PDB entry 8QOZ | electron microscopy, 3.10 A resolution | chains N and 4 of the 17 polymer chains in the assembly

== Chain N ==
Name: Pre-mRNA-processing factor 6
Organism: Homo sapiens
Reference sequence: O94906 (PRP6_HUMAN); residues 1-941 here = UniProt positions 1-941
Amino-acid sequence (941 residues; row label = number of the first residue in the row):
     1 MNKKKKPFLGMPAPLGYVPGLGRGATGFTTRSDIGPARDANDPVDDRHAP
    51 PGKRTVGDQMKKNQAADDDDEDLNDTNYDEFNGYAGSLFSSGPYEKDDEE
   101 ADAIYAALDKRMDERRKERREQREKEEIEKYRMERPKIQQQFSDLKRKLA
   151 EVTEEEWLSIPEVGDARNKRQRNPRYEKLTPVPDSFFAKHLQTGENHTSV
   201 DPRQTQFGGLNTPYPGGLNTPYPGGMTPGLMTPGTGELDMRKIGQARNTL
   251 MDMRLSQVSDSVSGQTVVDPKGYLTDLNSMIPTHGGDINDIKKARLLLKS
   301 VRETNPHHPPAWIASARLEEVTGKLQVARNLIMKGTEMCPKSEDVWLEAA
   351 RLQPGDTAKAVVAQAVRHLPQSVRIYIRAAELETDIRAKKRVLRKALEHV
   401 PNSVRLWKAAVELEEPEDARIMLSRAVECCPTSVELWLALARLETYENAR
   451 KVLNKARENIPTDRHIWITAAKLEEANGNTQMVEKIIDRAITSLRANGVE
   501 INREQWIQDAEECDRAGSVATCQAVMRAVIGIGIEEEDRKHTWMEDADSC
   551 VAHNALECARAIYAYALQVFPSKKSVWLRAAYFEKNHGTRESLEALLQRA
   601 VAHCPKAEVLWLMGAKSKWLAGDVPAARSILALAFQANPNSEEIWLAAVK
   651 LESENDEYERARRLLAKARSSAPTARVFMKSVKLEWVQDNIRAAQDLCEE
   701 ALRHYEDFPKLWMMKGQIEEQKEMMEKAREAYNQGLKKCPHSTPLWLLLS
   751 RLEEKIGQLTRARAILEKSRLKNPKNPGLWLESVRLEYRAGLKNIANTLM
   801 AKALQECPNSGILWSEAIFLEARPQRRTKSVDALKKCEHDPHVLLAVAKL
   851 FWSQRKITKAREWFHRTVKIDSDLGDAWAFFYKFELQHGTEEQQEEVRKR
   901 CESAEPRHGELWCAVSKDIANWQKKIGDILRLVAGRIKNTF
Unresolved in the structure: 1-7, 41-95, 209-246, 258-264, 415-791

== Chain 4 ==
Molecule: U4 snRNA
Organism: Homo sapiens
Sequence (144 nucleotides; numbered 1 to 144; the number before each row is that of its first residue):
     1 AGCUUUGCGCAGUGGCAGUAUCGUAGCCAAUGAGGUCUAUCCGAGGCGCG
    51 AUUAUUGCUAAUUGAAAACUUUUCCCAAUACCCCGCCGUGACGACUUGCA
   101 AUAUAGUCGGCACUGGCAAUUUUUGACAGUCUCUACGGAGACUG
Unresolved in the structure: 81-144

== Chain N / chain 4 interface ==
Residue-residue contacts (19; chain N residue first):
  Arg167(N) with C49(4), phosphate contact
  Asn168(N) with G48(4), hydrogen bond to the phosphate; C49(4), phosphate contact
  Lys169(N) with C49(4), hydrogen bond to the phosphate; G50(4), hydrogen bond to the base
  Arg172(N) with C49(4), salt bridge to the phosphate; G50(4), salt bridge to the phosphate
  Arg175(N) with U52(4), hydrogen bond to the base; A54(4), salt bridge to the phosphate
  Tyr176(N) with U19(4), base contact; A54(4), hydrogen bond to the base
  Glu177(N) with U19(4), base contact
  Lys178(N) with U19(4), salt bridge to the phosphate; A54(4), base contact
  Pro824(N) with U40(4), hydrogen bond to the sugar
  Gln825(N) with U40(4), hydrogen bond to the sugar
  Thr828(N) with U40(4), sugar contact; C41(4), hydrogen bond to the phosphate
  Lys829(N) with C41(4), phosphate contact
Also at the interface, not in a pair above, chain N (13 interface residues in all): Asn173
Also at the interface, not in a pair above, chain 4 (9 interface residues in all): A20

== Overview ==
Chain N and chain 4 form an interface of 13 and 9 residues respectively, with 8 hydrogen bonds and 4 salt
bridges. Polar pairs include Lys169(N)-G50(4), Arg175(N)-U52(4) and Tyr176(N)-A54(4).
Here chain N is Pre-mRNA-processing factor 6 and chain 4 is U4 snRNA, both from Homo sapiens. Entry 8QOZ
(Cryo-EM Structure of Pre-B+5'ss+ATPgammaS Complex (core part)) was determined by electron microscopy (same
publication as 8QP8, 8QP9, 8QPA, 8QPB, 8QPE and 8QPK).
